PDB entry 8IMN | electron microscopy, 3.07 A resolution | chains e and i of the 40 polymer chains in the assembly

[Chain e]
Protein: CpcA
From: Anthocerotibacter panamensis
Chain sequence (163 residues; row label = number of the first residue in the row):
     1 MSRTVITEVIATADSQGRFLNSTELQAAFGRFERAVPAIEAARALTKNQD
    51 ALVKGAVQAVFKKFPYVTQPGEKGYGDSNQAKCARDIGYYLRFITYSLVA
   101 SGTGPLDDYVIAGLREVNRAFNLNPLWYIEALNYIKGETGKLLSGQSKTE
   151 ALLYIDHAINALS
Not modelled in the structure: 1
Residues lining bound ligands:
  - phycocyanobilin (CYC), molecule 1: Arg34, Gln146, Thr149, Leu153
  - phycocyanobilin (CYC), molecule 2: Val60, Lys73, Gly74, Asn79, Lys82, Cys83, Arg85, Asp86, Ile87, Tyr89, Tyr90, Phe93, Tyr109, Val110, Val117, Phe121, Leu123, Trp127, Tyr128

[Chain i]
Protein: CpcB
From: Anthocerotibacter panamensis
Chain sequence (172 residues; numbered 1 to 172; the number before each row is that of its first residue):
     1 MNDVFTRAIAQADLKGSFLLESDLDKLASFAKEGVKRLDAVAALTNNAPA
    51 IISDAAHKLFAEQQELIQPGGNAYPHRRMAACLRDMEIILRYVSYALLAG
   101 DASVLDDRCLNGLRETYNALGTPTQSVARAVQLMKDAAMVHLKSTANVTV
   151 GDCSSLYSEAATYFDKAAASIA
Residues lining bound ligands:
  - phycocyanobilin (CYC), molecule 1: Val35, Lys36, Asp39, Ala40, Ala43, Leu142, Ser144, Thr145, Val148, Thr149, Val150, Gly151, Asp152, Cys153
  - phycocyanobilin (CYC), molecule 2: His57, Phe60, Ile67, Tyr74, Pro75, His76, Met79
  - phycocyanobilin (CYC), molecule 3: Asn72, Ala73, Arg77, Arg78, Met79, Ala81, Cys82, Arg84, Asp85, Met86, Ile88, Arg108, Cys109, Leu113, Thr116, Tyr117, Leu120, Thr122, Ser126, Val127, Ala130

[How chain e and chain i interact]
Pairs across the interface - 26 pairs, chain e then chain i:
  Lys73(e) - His57(i)
  Arg85(e) - Ile67(i)
  Arg85(e) - Gln68(i)
  Tyr89(e) - Gln68(i)  hydrogen bond
  Arg92(e) - Tyr74(i)  hydrogen bond
  Phe93(e) - Tyr74(i)
  Asp108(e) - Arg77(i)
  Tyr109(e) - His76(i)  hydrogen bond (backbone-backbone)
  Val110(e) - His76(i)  hydrogen bond (backbone-side chain)
  Ala112(e) - His76(i)  hydrogen bond (backbone-side chain)
  Ala112(e) - Arg77(i)
  Gly113(e) - His76(i)  hydrogen bond (backbone-side chain)
  Gly113(e) - Ala80(i)
  Leu114(e) - His76(i)
  Glu116(e) - Ala80(i)
  Glu116(e) - Leu83(i)
  Val117(e) - His76(i)
  Val117(e) - Met79(i)  hydrophobic
  Ala120(e) - Ser53(i)  hydrogen bond (backbone-side chain)
  Ala120(e) - His57(i)
  Ala120(e) - Leu83(i)  hydrophobic
  Phe121(e) - Ala56(i)  hydrophobic
  Phe121(e) - His57(i)
  Phe121(e) - Phe60(i)  hydrophobic
  Phe121(e) - Met79(i)  hydrophobic
  Phe121(e) - Leu83(i)  hydrophobic
Interface residues without a listed pair, chain e (16 interface residues in all): Lys82
Interface residues without a listed pair, chain i (13 interface residues in all): Pro75

[Summary]
16 residues of chain e and 13 residues of chain i are in contact, with 7 hydrogen bonds. Polar pairs include
Tyr89(e)-Gln68(i), Arg92(e)-Tyr74(i) and Val110(e)-His76(i). One phycocyanobilin molecule is bound between
chain e and chain i. Chain e binds phycocyanobilin.
Here chain e is CpcA and chain i is CpcB, both from Anthocerotibacter panamensis. Entry 8IMN (Rt1I-Rt1II,
Rt2'I-Rt2'II, Rt3I-Rt3II cylinder in cyanobacterial phycobilisome from Anthocerotibacter panamensis (Cluster
F)) was determined by electron microscopy together with 8IMI, 8IMJ, 8IMK, 8IML, 8IMM and 8IMO from the same
study.
